Entry 7JSN (electron microscopy, 3.20 A resolution); this record covers chains A and B of the 6 polymer chains in the assembly.

== Chain A ==
Name: Rod cGMP-specific 3', 5'-cyclic phosphodiesterase subunit alpha
From: Bos taurus
Notes: EC 3.1.4.35
Reference sequence: P11541 (PDE6A_BOVIN); residues 1-859 here = UniProt positions 1-859
Amino-acid sequence (859 residues; each row starts with the number of its first residue):
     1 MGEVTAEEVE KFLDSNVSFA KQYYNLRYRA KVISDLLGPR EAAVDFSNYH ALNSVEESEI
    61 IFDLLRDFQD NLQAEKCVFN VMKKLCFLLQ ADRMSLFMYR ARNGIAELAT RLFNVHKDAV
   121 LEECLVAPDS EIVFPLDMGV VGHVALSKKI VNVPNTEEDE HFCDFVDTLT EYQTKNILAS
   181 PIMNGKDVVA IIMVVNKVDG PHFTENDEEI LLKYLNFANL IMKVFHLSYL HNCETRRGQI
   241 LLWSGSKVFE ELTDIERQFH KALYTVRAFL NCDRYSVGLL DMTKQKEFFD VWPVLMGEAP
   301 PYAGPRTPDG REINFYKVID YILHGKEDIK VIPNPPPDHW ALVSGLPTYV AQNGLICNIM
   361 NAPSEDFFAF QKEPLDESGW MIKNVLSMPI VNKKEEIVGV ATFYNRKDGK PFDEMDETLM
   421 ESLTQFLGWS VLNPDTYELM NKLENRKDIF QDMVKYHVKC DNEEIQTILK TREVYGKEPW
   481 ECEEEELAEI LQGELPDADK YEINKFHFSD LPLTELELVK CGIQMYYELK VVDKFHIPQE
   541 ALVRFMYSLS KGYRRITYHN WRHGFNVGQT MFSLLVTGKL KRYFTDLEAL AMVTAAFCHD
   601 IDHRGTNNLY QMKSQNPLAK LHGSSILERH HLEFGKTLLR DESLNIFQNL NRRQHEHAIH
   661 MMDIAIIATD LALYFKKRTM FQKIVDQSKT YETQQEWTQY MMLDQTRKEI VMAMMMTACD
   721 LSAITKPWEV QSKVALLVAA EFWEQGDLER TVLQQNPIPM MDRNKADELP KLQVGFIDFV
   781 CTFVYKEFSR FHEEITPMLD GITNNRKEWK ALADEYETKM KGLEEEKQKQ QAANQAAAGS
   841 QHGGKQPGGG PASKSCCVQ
Disordered / not traced: 1-7, 828-859
Small-molecule neighbours:
  - guanosine-3',5'-monophosphate (35G): Arg-93, Met-94, Ser-95, Phe-113, Asn-114, Phe-134, Gly-139, Val-140, Val-141, Phe-162, Cys-163, Val-166, Asp-167, Thr-170, Tyr-172, Thr-174, Ile-177, Met-193, Val-195
  - Mg2+ (MG): Asp-600, Glu-628, His-631
  - vardenafil, levitra (VDN; 2-{2-ethoxy-5-[(4-ethylpiperazin-1-yl)sulfonyl]phenyl}-5-methyl-7-propylimidazo[5,1-f][1,2,4]triazin-4(1h)-one): Tyr-558, Leu-671, Leu-721, Ala-723, Ala-735, Val-738, Ala-739, Phe-742, Met-760, Leu-769, Leu-772, Gln-773, Phe-776
  - Zn2+ (ZN): His-563, His-599, Asp-600, Asp-720
UniProt features mapped onto this chain:
  - active site: His-559 (Proton donor)
  - binding site (a divalent metal cation): His-563, His-599, Asp-600, Asp-720
  - modified residue: Gly-2 (N-acetylglycine), Cys-856 (Cysteine methyl ester)
  - lipidation: Cys-856 (S-farnesyl cysteine)

== Chain B ==
Name: Rod cGMP-specific 3', 5'-cyclic phosphodiesterase subunit beta
From: Bos taurus
Notes: EC 3.1.4.35
Reference sequence: P23439 (PDE6B_BOVIN); residue numbers follow UniProt; this construct covers 1-853
Amino-acid sequence (853 residues; numbered 1 to 853; the number before each row is that of its first residue):
     1 MSLSEGQVHR FLDQNPGFAD QYFGRKLSPE DVANACEDGC PEGCTSFREL CQVEESAALF
    61 ELVQDMQENV NMERVVFKIL RRLCSILHAD RCSLFMYRQR NGVAELATRL FSVQPDSVLE
   121 DCLVPPDSEI VFPLDIGVVG HVAQTKKMVN VQDVMECPHF SSFADELTDY VTRNILATPI
   181 MNGKDVVAVI MAVNKLDGPC FTSEDEDVFL KYLNFGTLNL KIYHLSYLHN CETRRGQVLL
   241 WSANKVFEEL TDIERQFHKA FYTVRAYLNC DRYSVGLLDM TKEKEFFDVW PVLMGEAQAY
   301 SGPRTPDGRE ILFYKVIDYI LHGKEDIKVI PSPPADHWAL ASGLPTYVAE SGFICNIMNA
   361 PADEMFNFQE GPLDDSGWIV KNVLSMPIVN KKEEIVGVAT FYNRKDGKPF DEQDEVLMES
   421 LTQFLGWSVL NTDTYDKMNK LENRKDIAQD MVLYHVRCDR EEIQLILPTR ERLGKEPADC
   481 EEDELGKILK EVLPGPAKFD IYEFHFSDLE CTELELVKCG IQMYYELGVV RKFQIPQEVL
   541 VRFLFSVSKG YRRITYHNWR HGFNVAQTMF TLLMTGKLKS YYTDLEAFAM VTAGLCHDID
   601 HRGTNNLYQM KSQNPLAKLH GSSILERHHL EFGKFLLSEE TLNIYQNLNR RQHEHVIHLM
   661 DIAIIATDLA LYFKKRTMFQ KIVDESKNYE DRKSWVEYLS LETTRKEIVM AMMMTACDLS
   721 AITKPWEVQS KVALLVAAEF WEQGDLERTV LDQQPIPMMD RNKAAELPKL QVGFIDFVCT
   781 FVYKEFSRFH EEILPMFDRL QNNRKEWKAL ADEYEAKVKA LEEDQKKETT AKKVGTEICN
   841 GGPAPRSSTC RIL
Disordered / not traced: 1-18, 825-853
Small-molecule neighbours:
  - guanosine-3',5'-monophosphate (35G): Arg-91, Cys-92, Ser-93, Phe-111, Ser-112, Phe-132, Gly-137, Val-138, Val-139, Phe-160, Ser-161, Ala-164, Asp-165, Thr-168, Tyr-170, Thr-172, Ile-175, Met-191, Val-193
  - Mg2+ (MG): Asp-598, Glu-626, His-629
  - vardenafil, levitra (VDN; 2-{2-ethoxy-5-[(4-ethylpiperazin-1-yl)sulfonyl]phenyl}-5-methyl-7-propylimidazo[5,1-f][1,2,4]triazin-4(1h)-one): Tyr-556, Leu-669, Ala-721, Ile-722, Ala-733, Val-736, Ala-737, Phe-740, Met-758, Leu-767, Leu-770, Gln-771, Phe-774
  - Zn2+ (ZN): His-561, His-597, Asp-598, Asp-718
UniProt features mapped onto this chain:
  - active site: His-557 (Proton donor)
  - binding site (a divalent metal cation): His-561, His-597, Asp-598, Asp-718
  - modified residue: Ser-2 (N-acetylserine), Cys-850 (Cysteine methyl ester)
  - lipidation: Cys-850 (S-geranylgeranyl cysteine)

== Interface between chain A and chain B ==
Contacting residue pairs - 103 pairs, chain A then chain B:
  Glu-8(A) / Lys-26(B)
  Val-17(A) / Asp-38(B)
  Phe-19(A) / Gln-21(B)
  Lys-21(A) / Phe-47(B)
  Tyr-24(A) / Glu-30(B)
  Tyr-24(A) / Phe-47(B)  hydrophobic
  Tyr-24(A) / Arg-48(B)
  Tyr-24(A) / Cys-51(B)  hydrophobic
  Leu-26(A) / His-88(B)  hydrogen bond (backbone-side chain)
  Tyr-28(A) / Leu-27(B)
  Ala-30(A) / Val-208(B)
  Ile-33(A) / Glu-55(B)
  Ser-34(A) / Val-208(B)
  Ser-34(A) / Lys-211(B)  hydrogen bond (backbone-side chain)
  Leu-36(A) / Gln-52(B)
  Leu-37(A) / Lys-211(B)
  Ser-54(A) / Glu-42(B)
  Val-55(A) / Glu-42(B)
  Val-55(A) / Val-53(B)  hydrophobic
  Glu-56(A) / Glu-42(B)
  Glu-56(A) / Gly-43(B)
  Glu-56(A) / Glu-49(B)
  Glu-59(A) / Gln-52(B)
  Phe-62(A) / Leu-59(B)  hydrophobic
  Leu-65(A) / Leu-59(B)  hydrophobic
  Lys-213(A) / Phe-60(B)
  Asn-216(A) / Gln-64(B)
  Asn-216(A) / Gln-67(B)  hydrogen bond
  Phe-217(A) / Phe-60(B)  hydrophobic
  Asn-219(A) / Gln-67(B)
  Lys-223(A) / Gln-67(B)  hydrogen bond (side chain-backbone)
  Lys-223(A) / Glu-68(B)
  Val-224(A) / Ile-222(B)  hydrophobic
  Leu-227(A) / His-229(B)
  Leu-230(A) / His-229(B)
  His-231(A) / Glu-232(B)  salt bridge
  Thr-235(A) / Glu-232(B)  hydrogen bond
  Arg-237(A) / Gln-237(B)
  Gln-239(A) / Arg-235(B)
  Ser-246(A) / Trp-427(B)
  Phe-249(A) / Phe-247(B)  hydrophobic
  Phe-249(A) / Lys-391(B)
  Phe-249(A) / Phe-424(B)  hydrophobic
  Phe-249(A) / Trp-427(B)
  Leu-252(A) / Thr-434(B)
  Glu-287(A) / Arg-627(B)  salt bridge
  Phe-289(A) / Lys-675(B)
  Trp-292(A) / Met-678(B)
  Trp-292(A) / Glu-707(B)  hydrogen bond
  Met-296(A) / Met-678(B)  hydrophobic
  Met-296(A) / Arg-705(B)  hydrogen bond
  Glu-298(A) / Lys-681(B)  salt bridge
  Lys-393(A) / Asn-244(B)
  Lys-393(A) / Phe-247(B)
  Lys-393(A) / Glu-248(B)
  Phe-426(A) / Ala-243(B)  hydrophobic
  Trp-429(A) / Leu-240(B)  hydrophobic
  Trp-429(A) / Asn-244(B)
  Trp-429(A) / Phe-247(B)
  Asn-433(A) / Asn-431(B)
  Thr-436(A) / Leu-250(B)
  Thr-436(A) / Thr-434(B)
  Met-440(A) / Thr-434(B)
  Met-440(A) / Lys-437(B)
  Met-440(A) / Met-438(B)  hydrophobic
  Lys-442(A) / Leu-619(B)
  Leu-443(A) / Glu-442(B)
  Leu-443(A) / Lys-445(B)
  Asn-445(A) / Lys-618(B)
  Arg-446(A) / Lys-445(B)
  Arg-446(A) / Leu-619(B)
  Lys-447(A) / Leu-441(B)
  Lys-447(A) / Arg-444(B)
  Ile-449(A) / Leu-616(B)  hydrophobic
  Phe-450(A) / Gln-449(B)
  Phe-450(A) / Val-452(B)
  Asp-452(A) / Arg-602(B)  salt bridge
  Met-453(A) / Val-452(B)  hydrophobic
  Met-453(A) / Asp-600(B)
  Val-454(A) / Val-452(B)  hydrophobic
  Tyr-456(A) / Arg-552(B)
  Tyr-456(A) / Arg-553(B)  hydrogen bond (side chain-backbone)
  His-457(A) / Val-456(B)
  Val-458(A) / His-455(B)
  Glu-463(A) / Arg-553(B)
  Arg-554(A) / Tyr-454(B)
  Arg-555(A) / Tyr-454(B)
  Asp-602(A) / Met-451(B)
  Arg-604(A) / Asp-450(B)  salt bridge
  Leu-618(A) / Ile-447(B)  hydrophobic
  Lys-620(A) / Asn-443(B)
  Leu-621(A) / Lys-440(B)
  Leu-621(A) / Arg-444(B)
  Phe-634(A) / Met-451(B)  hydrophobic
  Lys-677(A) / Phe-287(B)  hydrogen bond (side chain-backbone)
  Lys-677(A) / Pro-291(B)
  Met-680(A) / Trp-290(B)  hydrophobic
  Met-680(A) / Met-294(B)  hydrophobic
  Lys-683(A) / Glu-296(B)  salt bridge
  Ile-684(A) / Met-294(B)  hydrophobic
  Thr-706(A) / Leu-293(B)
  Arg-707(A) / Met-294(B)
  Glu-709(A) / Trp-290(B)
Other interface residues (no listed pair), chain A (104 interface residues in all): Lys-11, Arg-29, Val-32, Gly-38, Ser-58, Ile-61, Phe-68, Asp-70, Leu-72, Leu-220, Glu-234, Gly-238, Leu-241, Leu-242, Gly-245, Phe-288, Pro-293, Leu-295, Ser-422, Gln-425, Ser-430, Leu-432, Leu-439, Glu-444, Asp-448, Gln-451, Pro-617, His-630, Glu-633, Leu-673, Ile-710
Other interface residues (no listed pair), chain B (107 interface residues in all): Pro-41, Ser-56, Val-63, Met-66, Ile-86, Glu-204, Asp-207, Tyr-212, Asn-214, Phe-215, Leu-218, Lys-221, Leu-225, Ser-226, Leu-228, Thr-233, Gly-236, Leu-239, Val-246, Glu-249, Ser-428, Leu-430, Asp-446, Ala-448, Pro-615, His-628, Glu-631, Phe-632, Ile-662, Ile-665, Leu-671, Thr-704, Ile-708, Ala-711

== Summary ==
104 residues of chain A face 107 of chain B across their interface; the contacts include 9 hydrogen bonds and
6 salt bridges. Among the polar pairs are His-231(A)/Glu-232(B), Glu-287(A)/Arg-627(B) and
Glu-298(A)/Lys-681(B). Chain A binds Zn2+, Mg2+, vardenafil, levitra and guanosine-3',5'-monophosphate.
Here chain A is Rod cGMP-specific 3', 5'-cyclic phosphodiesterase subunit alpha and chain B is Rod
cGMP-specific 3', 5'-cyclic phosphodiesterase subunit beta, both from Bos taurus. Entry 7JSN (Structure of the
Visual Signaling Complex between Transducin and Phosphodiesterase 6) was determined by electron microscopy.
